1H03 - chain P; structure by X-ray diffraction, 1.70 A resolution.

Chain P:
Protein: Complement decay-accelerating factor
Source organism: Homo sapiens
Notes: fragment: extracellular scr domains 3 & 4, residues 161-285
UniProtKB: P08174 (DAF_HUMAN); residues 5-129 here correspond to UniProt positions 161-285 (UniProt number = residue number + 156)
Chain sequence (125 residues; row label = number of the first residue in the row):
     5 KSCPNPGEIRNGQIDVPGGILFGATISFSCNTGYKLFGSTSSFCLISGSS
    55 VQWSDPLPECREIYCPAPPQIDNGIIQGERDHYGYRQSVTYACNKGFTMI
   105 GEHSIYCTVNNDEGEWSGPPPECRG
Disulfide bonds: Cys7-Cys48, Cys34-Cys64, Cys69-Cys111, Cys97-Cys127

Overview:
Chain P is Complement decay-accelerating factor (Homo sapiens); the structure, Human CD55 domains 3 & 4, was
determined by X-ray diffraction together with 1H2Q, 1UOT, 1H04 and 1H2P from the same study.
